PDB entry 3CBP | X-ray diffraction, 1.42 A resolution | chains A and B

# Chain A
Molecule: Histone-lysine N-methyltransferase SETD7
Organism: Homo sapiens
Notes: EC 2.1.1.43
Reference sequence: Q8WTS6 (SETD7_HUMAN); numbering as in UniProt (aligned over 111-366)
Chain sequence (256 residues; row label = number of the first residue in the row):
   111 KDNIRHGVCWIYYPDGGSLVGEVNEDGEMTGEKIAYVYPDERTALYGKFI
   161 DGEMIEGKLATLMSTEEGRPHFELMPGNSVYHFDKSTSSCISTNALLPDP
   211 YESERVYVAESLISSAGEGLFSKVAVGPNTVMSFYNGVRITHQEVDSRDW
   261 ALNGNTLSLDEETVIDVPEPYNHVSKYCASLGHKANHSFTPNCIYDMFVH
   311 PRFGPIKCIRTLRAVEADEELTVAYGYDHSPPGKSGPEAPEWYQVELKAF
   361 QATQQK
Disordered / not traced: 111-116, 340-347, 364-366
Curated features (UniProtKB/Swiss-Prot):
  - binding site (S-adenosyl-L-methionine): Ala226 to Glu228, Asn296, His297, Glu356
  - site (Histone H3K4 binding): Tyr245, Asp256, Thr266, Lys317, Tyr335
  - mutagenesis: Glu220 (E220A: Increases near-attack conformations), Glu228 (E228A: Increases near-attack conformations), Tyr245 (Y245A: Significantly reduces the monomethyltransferase activity but increases the dimethyltransferase activity), Lys294 (K294A: Significantly reduces the catalytic activity), His297 (H297A/G: Abolishes methyltransferase activity), Lys317 (K317A: Induces a reduction in methyltransferase activity toward TAF10 but an increased methyltransferase activity for H3 and p53/TP53)
Glycans and other covalent adducts: beta-mercaptoethanol (BME) linked to Cys119, Cys200, Cys288
Ligand contacts: sinefungin (SFG): Ile223, Ser224, Ser225, Ala226, Gly227, Glu228, Gly264, Asn265, Asn282, His293, Lys294, Ala295, Asn296, His297, Tyr335, Trp352, Glu356

# Chain B
Molecule: Estrogen receptor
Reference sequence: P03372 (ESR1_HUMAN); residues 298-307 here = UniProt positions 298-307
Chain sequence (10 residues; each row starts with the number of its first residue):
   298 IKRSKKNSLA
Disordered / not traced: 298, 303-307

# How chain A and chain B interact
Contacting residue pairs (21):
  Tyr245(A) - Lys302(B)  hydrogen bond
  Val255(A) - Arg300(B)
  Asp256(A) - Lys299(B)  hydrogen bond (side chain-backbone)
  Asp256(A) - Arg300(B)  hydrogen bond (side chain-backbone)
  Arg258(A) - Arg300(B)  hydrogen bond (backbone-side chain)
  Asp259(A) - Arg300(B)
  Trp260(A) - Arg300(B)
  Asn263(A) - Arg300(B)  hydrogen bond (side chain-backbone)
  Gly264(A) - Lys302(B)
  Thr266(A) - Arg300(B)  hydrogen bond (side chain-backbone)
  Thr266(A) - Ser301(B)
  Thr266(A) - Lys302(B)  hydrogen bond (backbone-backbone)
  Leu267(A) - Lys302(B)
  Ser268(A) - Ser301(B)  hydrogen bond
  Ser268(A) - Lys302(B)  hydrogen bond (backbone-backbone)
  Tyr305(A) - Lys302(B)
  Tyr335(A) - Lys302(B)
  Tyr337(A) - Ser301(B)
  Tyr337(A) - Lys302(B)
  Glu348(A) - Lys299(B)
  Glu348(A) - Arg300(B)  salt bridge
Interface residues without a listed pair, chain A (18 interface residues in all): Asn265, Val274, His293

# Summary
18 residues of chain A and 4 residues of chain B are in contact, with 9 hydrogen bonds and 1 salt bridge.
Among the polar pairs are Glu348(A)-Arg300(B), Tyr245(A)-Lys302(B) and Asp256(A)-Lys299(B). Chain A binds
sinefungin.
Here chain A is Histone-lysine N-methyltransferase SETD7 (Homo sapiens) and chain B is Estrogen receptor.
Entry 3CBP (Set7/9-ER-Sinefungin complex) was determined by X-ray diffraction, deposited together with 3CBM
and 3CBO.
